Entry 9KPP (X-ray diffraction, 1.85 A resolution); this record covers chain A.

# Chain A
Name: Cytochrome P450
Organism: Actinomadura sp
UniProtKB: A0A5J6UCU5 (A0A5J6UCU5_9ACTN); residues 5-397 here = UniProt positions 5-397
Amino-acid sequence (393 residues; each row starts with the number of its first residue):
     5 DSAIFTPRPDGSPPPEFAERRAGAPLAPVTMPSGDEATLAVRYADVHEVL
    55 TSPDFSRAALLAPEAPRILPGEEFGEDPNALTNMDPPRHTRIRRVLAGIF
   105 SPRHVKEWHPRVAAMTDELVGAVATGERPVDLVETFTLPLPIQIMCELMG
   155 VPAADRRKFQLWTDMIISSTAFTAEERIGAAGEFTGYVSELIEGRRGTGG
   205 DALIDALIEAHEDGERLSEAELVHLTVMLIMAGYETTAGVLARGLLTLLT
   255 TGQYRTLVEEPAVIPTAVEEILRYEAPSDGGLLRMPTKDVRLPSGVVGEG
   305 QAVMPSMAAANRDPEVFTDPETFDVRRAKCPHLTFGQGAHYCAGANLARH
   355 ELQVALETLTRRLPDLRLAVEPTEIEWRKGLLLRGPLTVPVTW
Bound ions: heme Fe near Cys-346 (its only coordinating residue here)
Residues lining bound ligands: heme (HEM): Leu-85, Thr-86, His-93, Phe-104, Met-149, Met-232, Leu-233, Ala-236, Gly-237, Thr-240, Thr-241, Val-244, Leu-276, Leu-286, Arg-288, Met-311, Thr-338, Phe-339, Gly-340, Ala-343, His-344, Tyr-345, Cys-346, Ala-347, Gly-348, Leu-351, Ala-352, Leu-356

# Summary
Ligands of chain A: heme.
Chain A is Cytochrome P450 (Actinomadura sp); the structure, Crystal structure of FrazP2, was determined by
X-ray diffraction, deposited together with 9KPU.
